PDB entry 2FH4 | X-ray diffraction, 3.00 A resolution | chain A

Chain A:
Name: Gelsolin
Source organism: Homo sapiens
Notes: fragment: C-terminal half domain
UniProt: P06396 (GELS_HUMAN); residues 412-755 here correspond to UniProt positions 439-782 (UniProt number = residue number + 27)
Amino-acid sequence (344 residues; row label = number of the first residue in the row):
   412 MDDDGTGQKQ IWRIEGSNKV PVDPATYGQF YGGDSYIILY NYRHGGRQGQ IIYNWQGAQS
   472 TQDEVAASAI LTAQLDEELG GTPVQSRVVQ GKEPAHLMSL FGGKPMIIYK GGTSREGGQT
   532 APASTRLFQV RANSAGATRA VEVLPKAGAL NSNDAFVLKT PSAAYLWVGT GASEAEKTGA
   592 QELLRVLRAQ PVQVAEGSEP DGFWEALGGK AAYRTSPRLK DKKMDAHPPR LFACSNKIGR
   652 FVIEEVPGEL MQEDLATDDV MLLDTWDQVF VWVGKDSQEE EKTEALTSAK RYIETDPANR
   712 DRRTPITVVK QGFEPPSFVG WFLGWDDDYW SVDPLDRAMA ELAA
Unresolved in the structure: 526-529, 636-637, 646-655, 708-714, 742-755
UniProt features mapped onto this chain:
  - binding site (Ca(2+)): G444, D445, E475, D487, G492, P494, T524, N564, D565, E587, D669, D670, E692
  - modified residue: Y438 (Phosphotyrosine), K557 (N6-acetyllysine), Y576 (Phosphotyrosine), Y624 (Phosphotyrosine), T715 (Phosphothreonine)
Reported in the primary citation:
  - conformationally variable residues (side-chain flip): T524, D670

Summary:
UniProt lists 13 Ca2+-binding residues. The paper reports conformational variability at T524 and D670.
Chain A is Gelsolin (Homo sapiens); the structure, C-terminal half of gelsolin soaked in EGTA at pH 8, was
determined by X-ray diffraction (same publication as 2FH1, 2FH2 and 2FH3).
